Entry 3CC7 (X-ray diffraction, 2.70 A resolution); this record covers chains T and 0 of the 31 polymer chains in the assembly.

[Chain T]
Molecule: 50S ribosomal protein L24P
Source organism: Haloarcula marismortui
Reference sequence: P10972 (RL24_HALMA); residues 0-119 here correspond to UniProt positions 1-120 (UniProt number = residue number + 1)
Amino-acid sequence (120 residues; numbered 0 to 119; the number before each row is that of its first residue; numbering starts at 0):
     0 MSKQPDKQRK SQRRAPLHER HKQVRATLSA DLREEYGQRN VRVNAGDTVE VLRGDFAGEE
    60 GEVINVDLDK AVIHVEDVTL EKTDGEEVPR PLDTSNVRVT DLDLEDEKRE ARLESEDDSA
Not modelled in the structure: 0
Metal / ion sites: Mg2+: Gln37, Leu112, Ser114; Sr2+: Asp68 (shared with C85(0), A86(0) of chain 0); Na+: Ser94, Asn95 (shared with U308(0), U335(0), C342(0) of chain 0)

[Chain 0]
Molecule: 23S ribosomal RNA
Source organism: Haloarcula marismortui
Notes: engineered mutation(s): G2099A, C2487U
Sequence (2923 nucleotides; row label = number of the first residue in the row):
     1 GUUGGCUACU AUGCCAGCUG GUGGAUUGCU CGGCUCAGGC GCUGAUGAAG GACGUGCCAA
    61 GCUGCGAUAA GCUGUGGGGA GCCGCACGGA GGCGAAGAAC CACAGAUUUC CGAAUGAGAA
   121 UCUCUCUAAC AAUUGCUUCG CGCAAUGAGG AACCCCGAGA ACUGAAACAU CUCAGUAUCG
   181 GGAGGAACAG AAAACGCAAC GUGAUGUCGU UAGUAACCGC GAGUGAACGC GAUACAGCCC
   241 AAACCGAAGC CCUCACGGGC AAUGUGGUGU CAGGGCUACC UCUCAUCAGC CGACCGUCUU
   301 CACGAAGUCU CUUGGAAUAG AGCGUGAUAC AGGGUGACAA CCCCGUACUG AAGACCAGUA
   361 CGCUGUGCGG UAGUGCCAGA GUAGCGGGGG UUGGAUAUCC CUCGCGAAUA ACGCAGGCAU
   421 CGACUGCGAA GGCUAAACAC AACCUGAGAC CGAUAGUGAA CAAGUAGUGU GAACGAACGC
   481 UGCAAAGUAC CCUCAGAAGG GAGGCGAAAU AGAGCAUGAA AUCAGUUGGC GAUCGAGCGA
   541 CAGGGCAUAC AAGGUCCCUU GACGAAUGAC CGAGACGCGA GUCUCCAGUA AGACUCACGG
   601 GAAGCCGAUG UUCUGUCGUA CGUUUUGAAA AACGAGCCAG GGAGUGUGUC UGUAUGGCAA
   661 GUCUAACCGG AGUAUCCGGG GAGGCACAGG GAAACCGACA UGGCCGCAGG GCUUUGCCCG
   721 AGGGCCGCCG UCUUCAAGGG CGGGGAGCCA UGUGGACACG ACCCGAAUCC GGACGAUCUA
   781 CGCAUGGACA AGAUGAAGCG UGCCGAAAGG CACGUGGAAG UCUGUUAGAG UUGGUGUCCU
   841 ACAAUACCCU CUCGUGAUCU AUGUGUAGGG GUGAAAGGCC CAUCGAGUCC GGCAACAGCU
   901 GGUUCCAAUC GAAACAUGUC GAAGCAUGAC CUCCGCCGAG GUAGUCUGUG AGGUAGAGCG
   961 ACCGAUUGGU GUGUCCGCCU CCGAGAGGAG UCGGCACACC UGUCAAACUC CAAACUUACA
  1021 GACGCUGUUU GACGCGGGGA UUCCGGUGCG CGGGGUAAGC CUGUGUACCA GGAGGGGAAC
  1081 AACCCAGAGA UAGGUUAAGG UCCCCAAGUG UGGAUUAAGU GUAAUCCUCU GAAGGUGGUC
  1141 UCGAGCCCUA GACAGCCGGG AGGUGAGCUU AGAAGCAGCU ACCCUCUAAG AAAAGCGUAA
  1201 CAGCUUACCG GCCGAGGUUU GAGGCGCCCA AAAUGAUCGG GACUCAAAUC CACCACCGAG
  1261 ACCUGUCCGU ACCACUCAUA CUGGUAAUCG AGUAGAUUGG CGCUCUAAUU GGAUGGAAGC
  1321 AGGGGCGAGA GCUCCUGUGG ACCGAUUAGU GACGAAAAUC CUGGCCAUAG UAGCAGCGAU
  1381 AGUCGGGUGA GAACCCCGAC GGCCUAAUGG AUAAGGGUUC CUCAGCACUG CUGAUCAGCU
  1441 GAGGGUUAGC CGGUCCUAAG UCUCACCGCA ACUCGACUGA GACGAAAUGG GAAACAGGUU
  1501 AAUAUUCCUG UGCCAUCAUG CAGUGAAAGU UGACGCCCUG GGGUCGAUCA CGCCGGGCAU
  1561 UCGCCCGGUC GAACCGUCCA ACUCCGUGGA AGCCGUAAUG GCAGGAAGCG GACGAACGGC
  1621 GGCAUAGGGA AACGUGAUUC AACCUGGGGC CCAUGAAAAG ACGAGCAUGA UGUCCGUACC
  1681 GAGAACCGAC ACAGGUGUCC AUGGCGGCGA AAGCCAAGGC CUGUCGGGAG CAACCAACGU
  1741 UAGGGAAUUC GGCAAGUUAG UCCCGUACCU UCGGAAGAAG GGAUGCCUGC UCCGGAACGG
  1801 AGCAGGUCGC AGUGACUCGG AAGCUCGGAC UGUCUAGUAA CAACAUAGGU GACCGCAAAU
  1861 CCGCAAGGAC UCGUACGGUC ACUGAAUCCU GCCCAGUGCA GGUAUCUGAA CACCUCGUAC
  1921 AAGAGGACGA AGGACCUGUC AACGGCGGGG GUAACUAUGA CCCUCUUAAG GUAGCGUAGU
  1981 ACCUUGCCGC AUCAGUAGCG GCUUGCAUGA AUGGAUUAAC CAGAGCUUCA CUGUCCCAAC
  2041 GUUGGGCCCG GUGAACUGUA CAUUCCAGUG CGGAGUCUGG AGACACCCAG GGGGAAGCAA
  2101 AGACCCUAUG GAGCUUUACU GCAGGCUGUC GCUGAGACGU GGUCGCCGAU GUGCAGCAUA
  2161 GGUAGGAGUC GUUACAGAGG UACCCGCGCU AGCGGGCCAC CCAGACAACA GUGAAAUACU
  2221 ACCCGUCGGU GACUGCGACU CUCACUCCGG GAGGAGGACA CCGAUAGCCG GGCAGUUUGA
  2281 CUGGGGCGGU ACGCGCUCGA AAAGAUAUCG AGCGCGCCCU AUGGUCAUCU CAGCCGGGAC
  2341 AGAGACCCGG CGAAGAGUGC AAGAGCAAAA GAUGACUUGA CAGUGUUCUU CCCAACGAGG
  2401 AACGCUGACG CGAAAGCGUG GUCUAGCGAA CCAAUUAGCC UGCUUGAUGC GGGCAAUUGA
  2461 UGACAGAAAA GCUACCCUAG GGAUAAUAGA GUCGUCACUC GCAAGAGCAC AUAUCGACCG
  2521 AGUGGCUUGC UACCUCGAUG UCGGUUCCCU CCAUCCUGCC CGUGCAGAAG CGGGCAAGGG
  2581 UGAGGUUGUU CGCCUAUUAA AGGAGGUCGU GAGCUGGGUU UAGACCGUCG UGAGACAGGU
  2641 CGGCUGCUAU CUACUGGGUG UGUAAUGGUG UCUGACAAGA ACGACCGUAU AGUACGAGAG
  2701 GAACUACGGU UGGUGGCCAC UGGUGUACCG GUUGUUCGAG AGAGCACGUG CCGGGUAGCC
  2761 ACGCCACACG GGGUAAGAGC UGAACGCAUC UAAGCUCGAA ACCCACUUGG AAAAGAGACA
  2821 CCGCCGAGGU CCCGCGUACA AGACGCGGUC GAUAGACUCG GGGUGUGCGC GUCGAGGUAA
  2881 CGAGACGUUA AGCCCACGAG CACUAACAGA CCAAAGCCAU CAU
Not modelled in the structure: 1-9, 126-127, 715, 971-998, 1560, 1952-1963, 2137-2236, 2339-2343, 2665-2666, 2915-2923
Modified residues: 1MA (6-hydro-1-methyladenosine-5'-monophosphate) at position 628, OMU (o2'-methyluridine 5'-monophosphate) at position 2587, OMG (o2'-methylguanosine-5'-monophosphate) at position 2588, UR3 (3-methyluridine-5'-monophoshate) at position 2619, PSU (pseudouridine-5'-monophosphate) at position 2621
Metal / ion sites: Mg2+ site 1 near G28 (its only coordinating residue here); Na+ site 1: C40, G41, C443; Na+ site 2: G56, A59, G61; Sr2+ site 1: C85, A86 (shared with Asp68(T) of chain T); Na+ site 3 near U108 (its only coordinating residue here); Mg2+ site 2 near U115 (its only coordinating residue here); Na+ site 4: C130, U146; Na+ site 5: C141, G142; Sr2+ site 2: G147, A183 (shared with 1 residue of chain M); Mg2+ site 3: C162, U2276; K+ site 1: C162, U163, U172; Mg2+ site 4: A165, A167, C168; 59 more Na+ sites not listed; 69 more Mg2+ sites not listed; 58 more Sr2+ sites not listed; 1 more K+ sites not listed

[Chain T / chain 0 interface]
Contacting residue pairs - 115 pairs, chain T then chain 0:
  Ser1(T) - A331(0)  base contact
  Ser1(T) - G446(0)  phosphate contact
  Ser1(T) - A447(0)  hydrogen bond to the phosphate
  Lys2(T) - G332(0)  hydrogen bond to the sugar
  Lys2(T) - A447(0)  hydrogen bond to the phosphate
  Lys2(T) - G448(0)  salt bridge to the phosphate
  Gln3(T) - G332(0)  sugar contact
  Gln3(T) - A447(0)  base contact
  Gln3(T) - G448(0)  hydrogen bond to the phosphate
  Pro4(T) - G332(0)  sugar contact
  Pro4(T) - G333(0)  sugar contact
  Asp5(T) - U30(0)  hydrogen bond to the sugar
  Asp5(T) - C31(0)  phosphate contact
  Lys6(T) - G446(0)  salt bridge to the phosphate
  Gln7(T) - G332(0)  hydrogen bond to the base
  Gln7(T) - G333(0)  sugar contact
  Arg8(T) - U30(0)  salt bridge to the phosphate
  Arg8(T) - C31(0)  salt bridge to the phosphate
  Arg8(T) - G333(0)  phosphate contact
  Arg8(T) - G334(0)  salt bridge to the phosphate
  Lys9(T) - G32(0)  salt bridge to the phosphate
  Gln11(T) - G333(0)  hydrogen bond to the sugar
  Gln11(T) - G334(0)  sugar contact
  Gln11(T) - C344(0)  base contact
  Arg12(T) - C31(0)  salt bridge to the phosphate
  Arg13(T) - C31(0)  hydrogen bond to the phosphate
  Arg13(T) - G32(0)  salt bridge to the phosphate
  Pro15(T) - C100(0)  sugar contact
  Pro15(T) - C101(0)  sugar contact
  Leu16(T) - C82(0)  phosphate contact
  Leu16(T) - A99(0)  sugar contact
  Leu16(T) - C100(0)  hydrogen bond to the sugar
  His17(T) - G77(0)  base contact
  His17(T) - G78(0)  sugar contact
  His17(T) - A99(0)  base contact
  His17(T) - C100(0)  hydrogen bond to the sugar
  His17(T) - C101(0)  hydrogen bond to the sugar
  Glu18(T) - C301(0)  phosphate contact
  His20(T) - G79(0)  sugar contact
  His20(T) - A99(0)  hydrogen bond to the base
  Lys21(T) - C343(0)  sugar contact
  Lys21(T) - C344(0)  sugar contact
  Lys21(T) - G345(0)  phosphate contact
  Arg24(T) - C343(0)  sugar contact
  Arg24(T) - C344(0)  salt bridge to the phosphate
  Thr26(T) - C342(0)  phosphate contact
  Thr26(T) - C343(0)  hydrogen bond to the phosphate
  Arg32(T) - G307(0)  salt bridge to the phosphate
  Arg32(T) - U308(0)  salt bridge to the phosphate
  Arg38(T) - A306(0)  salt bridge to the phosphate
  Arg38(T) - G307(0)  salt bridge to the phosphate
  Arg38(T) - U308(0)  salt bridge to the phosphate
  Arg38(T) - C343(0)  phosphate contact
  Asn39(T) - C343(0)  phosphate contact
  Asn39(T) - C344(0)  hydrogen bond to the phosphate
  Arg41(T) - G79(0)  phosphate contact
  Arg41(T) - A80(0)  sugar contact
  Arg41(T) - G81(0)  salt bridge to the phosphate
  Asn43(T) - A80(0)  hydrogen bond to the phosphate
  Asn43(T) - G81(0)  phosphate contact
  Ala44(T) - G81(0)  hydrogen bond to the phosphate
  Leu51(T) - U308(0)  base contact
  Arg52(T) - U308(0)  hydrogen bond to the base
  Arg52(T) - A316(0)  phosphate contact
  Arg52(T) - A317(0)  phosphate contact
  Arg52(T) - U318(0)  salt bridge to the phosphate
  Gly53(T) - A316(0)  phosphate contact
  Gly53(T) - G336(0)  base contact
  Asp54(T) - G315(0)  hydrogen bond to the sugar
  Asp54(T) - A316(0)  sugar contact
  Asp54(T) - G336(0)  hydrogen bond to the base
  Val65(T) - G81(0)  sugar contact
  Val65(T) - C82(0)  phosphate contact
  Asp66(T) - C82(0)  phosphate contact
  Leu67(T) - G81(0)  phosphate contact
  Leu67(T) - C82(0)  hydrogen bond to the phosphate
  Asp68(T) - C87(0)  phosphate contact
  Lys69(T) - C87(0)  hydrogen bond to the base
  Leu79(T) - A484(0)  sugar contact
  Leu79(T) - A486(0)  sugar contact
  Glu80(T) - A486(0)  hydrogen bond to the sugar
  Lys81(T) - A486(0)  salt bridge to the phosphate
  Lys81(T) - G487(0)  phosphate contact
  Thr82(T) - G487(0)  hydrogen bond to the phosphate
  Thr82(T) - U488(0)  sugar contact
  Thr82(T) - A489(0)  base contact
  Asp83(T) - A489(0)  sugar contact
  Val87(T) - A486(0)  phosphate contact
  Arg89(T) - G336(0)  base contact
  Arg89(T) - C483(0)  hydrogen bond to the base
  Arg89(T) - A484(0)  hydrogen bond to the sugar
  Pro90(T) - A484(0)  sugar contact
  Pro90(T) - A485(0)  phosphate contact
  Asp92(T) - U335(0)  sugar contact
  Ser94(T) - U308(0)  base contact
  Ser94(T) - G334(0)  hydrogen bond to the base
  Ser94(T) - U335(0)  hydrogen bond to the sugar
  Ser94(T) - C342(0)  hydrogen bond to the sugar
  Ser94(T) - C343(0)  sugar contact
  Asn95(T) - U308(0)  base contact
  Asn95(T) - U335(0)  hydrogen bond to the sugar
  Asn95(T) - G336(0)  hydrogen bond to the phosphate
  Arg97(T) - U308(0)  salt bridge to the phosphate
  Arg97(T) - C309(0)  salt bridge to the phosphate
  Asp105(T) - A80(0)  phosphate contact
  Asp105(T) - A95(0)  base contact
  Asp105(T) - G97(0)  hydrogen bond to the base
  Lys107(T) - G79(0)  hydrogen bond to the base
  Lys107(T) - G97(0)  base contact
  Arg111(T) - G79(0)  salt bridge to the phosphate
  Arg111(T) - A80(0)  salt bridge to the phosphate
  Asp116(T) - C303(0)  sugar contact
  Asp117(T) - C303(0)  phosphate contact
  Ser118(T) - C303(0)  hydrogen bond to the phosphate
  Ser118(T) - G304(0)  phosphate contact
Also at the interface, not in a pair above, chain T (57 interface residues in all): Ala25, Val42, Glu106, Arg108
Also at the interface, not in a pair above, chain 0 (51 interface residues in all): C83, C85, A302, G452, G504

[In short]
57 residues of chain T face 51 of chain 0 across their interface, with 33 hydrogen bonds and 21 salt bridges.
Polar pairs include Gln7(T)-G332(0), His20(T)-A99(0) and Arg52(T)-U308(0). G147(0) and A183(0) coordinate Sr2+
site 2. The Mg2+ site is built by Gln37(T), Leu112(T) and Ser114(T).
Here chain T is 50S ribosomal protein L24P and chain 0 is 23S ribosomal RNA, both from Haloarcula marismortui.
Entry 3CC7 (Structure of Anisomycin resistant 50S Ribosomal Subunit: 23S rRNA mutation C2487U) was determined
by X-ray diffraction, deposited together with 3CC2, 3CC4, 3CCE, 3CCJ, 3CCL, 3CCM and 6 further entries.
